PDB entry 8XIO | electron microscopy, 2.65 A resolution | chains B and D of the 5 polymer chains in the assembly

# Chain B
Protein: G-alpha-i
From: Homo sapiens
Sequence (361 residues; numbered 1 to 361; the number before each row is that of its first residue):
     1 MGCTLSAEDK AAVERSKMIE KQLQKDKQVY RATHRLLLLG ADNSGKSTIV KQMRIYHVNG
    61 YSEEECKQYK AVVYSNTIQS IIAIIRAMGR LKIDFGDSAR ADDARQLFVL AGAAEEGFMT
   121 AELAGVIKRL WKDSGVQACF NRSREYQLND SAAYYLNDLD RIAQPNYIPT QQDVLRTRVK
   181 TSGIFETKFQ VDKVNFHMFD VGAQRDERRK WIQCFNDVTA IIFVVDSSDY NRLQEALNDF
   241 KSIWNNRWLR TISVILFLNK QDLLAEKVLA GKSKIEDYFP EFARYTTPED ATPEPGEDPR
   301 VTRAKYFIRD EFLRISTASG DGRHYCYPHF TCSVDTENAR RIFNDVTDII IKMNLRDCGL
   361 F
Not modelled in the structure: 1-3, 56-177

# Chain D
Protein: nanobody Nb35
From: Lama glama
Notes: antibody fragment or engineered binder
Sequence (156 residues; each row starts with the number of its first residue; numbers below 1 keep their minus sign (Met-19 is residue -19)):
   -19 MKYLLPTAAA GLLLLAAQPA MAQVQLQESG GGLVQPGGSL RLSCAASGFT FSNYKMNWVR
    41 QAPGKGLEWV SDISQSGASI SYTGSVKGRF TISRDNAKNT LYLQMNSLKP EDTAVYYCAR
   101 CPAPFTRDCF DVTSTTYAYR GQGTQVTVSS HHHHHH
Not modelled in the structure: -19 to 2, 128-136

# Chain B / chain D interface
Pairs across the interface (25):
  Arg205(B) - Thr116(D)
  Asp206(B) - Asp111(D)
  Asp206(B) - Ser114(D)
  Asp206(B) - Thr115(D)  hydrogen bond
  Asp206(B) - Thr116(D)  hydrogen bond (side chain-backbone)
  Glu207(B) - Asp111(D)
  Glu207(B) - Thr116(D)
  Arg208(B) - Asp111(D)  hydrogen bond (backbone-side chain)
  Arg209(B) - Pro102(D)
  Arg209(B) - Phe110(D)
  Arg209(B) - Asp111(D)  salt bridge
  Arg209(B) - Tyr117(D)
  Gln234(B) - Trp49(D)
  Gln234(B) - Thr63(D)
  Glu235(B) - Leu47(D)
  Asn238(B) - Trp49(D)
  Ser242(B) - Cys109(D)  hydrogen bond (side chain-backbone)
  Ser242(B) - Phe110(D)
  Ile243(B) - Phe110(D)
  Asn245(B) - Arg107(D)
  Asn246(B) - Phe110(D)
  Tyr278(B) - Gly64(D)
  Tyr278(B) - Ser65(D)
  Pro280(B) - Gly64(D)
  Glu281(B) - Lys67(D)
Also at the interface, not in a pair above, chain B (16 interface residues in all): Asp277
Also at the interface, not in a pair above, chain D (18 interface residues in all): Glu48, Asp108, Tyr119

# Summary
16 residues of chain B face 18 of chain D across their interface, with 4 hydrogen bonds and 1 salt bridge.
Polar pairs include Arg209(B)-Asp111(D), Asp206(B)-Thr115(D) and Asp206(B)-Thr116(D).
Chain B is G-alpha-i (Homo sapiens) and chain D is nanobody Nb35 (Lama glama); the structure, Structure of
L797591-SSTR1 G protein complex, was determined by electron microscopy, deposited together with 8XIP, 8XIQ and
8XIR.
